PDB entry 5Z3G | electron microscopy, 3.65 A resolution | chains C and H of the 35 polymer chains in the assembly

== Chain C ==
Molecule: Its2 RNA
Organism: Saccharomyces cerevisiae
Sequence (232 nucleotides; each row starts with the number of its first residue):
     1 CCUUCUCAAA CAUUCUGUUU GGUAGUGAGU GAUACUCUUU GGAGUUAACU UGAAAUUGCU
    61 GGCCUUUUCA UUGGAUGUUU UUUUUCCAAA GAGAGGUUUC UCUGCGUGCU UGAGGUAUAA
   121 UGCAAGUACG GUCGUUUUAG GUUUUACCAA CUGCGGCUAA UCUUUUUUUA UACUGAGCGU
   181 AUUGGAACGU UAUCGAUAAG AAGAGAGCGU CUAGGCGAAC AAUGUUCUUA AA
Not modelled in the structure: 60-226

== Chain H ==
Molecule: Proteasome-interacting protein CIC1
Organism: Saccharomyces cerevisiae S288c
UniProt: P38779 (CIC1_YEAST); residues 1-376 here = UniProt positions 1-376
Sequence (376 residues; row label = number of the first residue in the row):
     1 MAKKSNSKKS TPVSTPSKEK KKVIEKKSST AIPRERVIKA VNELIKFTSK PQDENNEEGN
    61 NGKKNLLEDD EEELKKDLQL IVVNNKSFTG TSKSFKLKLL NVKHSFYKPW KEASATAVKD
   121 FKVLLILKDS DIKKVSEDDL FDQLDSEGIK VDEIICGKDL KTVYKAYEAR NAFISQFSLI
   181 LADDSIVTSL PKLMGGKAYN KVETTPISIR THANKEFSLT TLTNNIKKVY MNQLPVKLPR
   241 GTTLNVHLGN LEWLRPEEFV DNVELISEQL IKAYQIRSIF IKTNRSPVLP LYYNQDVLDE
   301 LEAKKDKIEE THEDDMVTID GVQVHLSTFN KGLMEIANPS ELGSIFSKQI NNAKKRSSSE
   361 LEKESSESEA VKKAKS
Not modelled in the structure: 1-30, 52-70, 306-376

== How chain C and chain H interact ==
Pairs across the interface - 85 pairs, chain C then chain H:
  U4(C) - Lys161(H)  base contact
  U4(C) - Ser189(H)  sugar contact
  U4(C) - Leu193(H)  sugar contact
  C5(C) - Thr188(H)  hydrogen bond to the sugar
  C5(C) - Ser189(H)  sugar contact
  U6(C) - Lys128(H)  sugar contact
  U6(C) - Asp129(H)  base contact
  U6(C) - Lys161(H)  base contact
  U6(C) - Ser185(H)  hydrogen bond to the sugar
  U6(C) - Ile186(H)  hydrogen bond to the sugar
  C7(C) - Lys128(H)  phosphate contact
  C7(C) - Asp184(H)  hydrogen bond to the base
  C7(C) - Ser185(H)  base contact
  C15(C) - Thr220(H)  hydrogen bond to the sugar
  U16(C) - Ser218(H)  hydrogen bond to the phosphate
  U16(C) - Thr220(H)  hydrogen bond to the phosphate
  U16(C) - Thr221(H)  sugar contact
  U16(C) - Asn224(H)  hydrogen bond to the phosphate
  G17(C) - Thr221(H)  hydrogen bond to the phosphate
  G17(C) - Asn224(H)  hydrogen bond to the phosphate
  U18(C) - Lys228(H)  salt bridge to the phosphate
  U19(C) - Arg210(H)  hydrogen bond to the base
  U19(C) - Lys228(H)  salt bridge to the phosphate
  G21(C) - Asp184(H)  base contact
  G22(C) - Lys96(H)  hydrogen bond to the base
  G22(C) - Asp184(H)  hydrogen bond to the base
  G22(C) - Val187(H)  base contact
  G22(C) - Thr188(H)  base contact
  U23(C) - Phe95(H)  base contact
  U23(C) - Lys96(H)  salt bridge to the phosphate
  U23(C) - Leu97(H)  base contact
  U23(C) - Val187(H)  base contact
  U23(C) - Thr188(H)  hydrogen bond to the base
  U23(C) - Pro191(H)  phosphate contact
  A24(C) - Lys93(H)  base contact
  A24(C) - Phe95(H)  phosphate contact
  A24(C) - Pro191(H)  phosphate contact
  G25(C) - Lys93(H)  base contact
  G25(C) - Phe95(H)  base contact
  G25(C) - Pro191(H)  sugar contact
  G25(C) - Lys192(H)  phosphate contact
  G25(C) - Gly195(H)  phosphate contact
  G25(C) - Gly196(H)  hydrogen bond to the phosphate
  G25(C) - Tyr199(H)  base contact
  G25(C) - Asn200(H)  base contact
  U26(C) - Tyr167(H)  base contact
  U26(C) - Arg170(H)  salt bridge to the phosphate
  U26(C) - Gly195(H)  phosphate contact
  U26(C) - Gly196(H)  hydrogen bond to the phosphate
  A28(C) - Lys197(H)  base contact
  A32(C) - Arg285(H)  hydrogen bond to the sugar
  U33(C) - Asn284(H)  base contact
  U33(C) - Arg285(H)  hydrogen bond to the phosphate
  A34(C) - Val288(H)  sugar contact
  C35(C) - Asn84(H)  hydrogen bond to the sugar
  C35(C) - Thr242(H)  hydrogen bond to the base
  C35(C) - Thr243(H)  hydrogen bond to the base
  U36(C) - Thr242(H)  hydrogen bond to the sugar
  U36(C) - Arg277(H)  salt bridge to the phosphate
  C37(C) - Arg277(H)  salt bridge to the phosphate
  G44(C) - Arg240(H)  phosphate contact
  G44(C) - Gly241(H)  hydrogen bond to the sugar
  G44(C) - Thr242(H)  hydrogen bond to the base
  G44(C) - Thr243(H)  base contact
  U45(C) - Pro239(H)  phosphate contact
  U45(C) - Arg240(H)  sugar contact
  U45(C) - Gly241(H)  sugar contact
  U45(C) - Thr243(H)  hydrogen bond to the sugar
  U46(C) - Pro239(H)  phosphate contact
  U46(C) - Asn245(H)  hydrogen bond to the sugar
  A47(C) - Leu80(H)  sugar contact
  A47(C) - Asn245(H)  phosphate contact
  A47(C) - His247(H)  salt bridge to the phosphate
  A47(C) - Asn284(H)  base contact
  A48(C) - Lys201(H)  sugar contact
  A48(C) - Glu203(H)  phosphate contact
  C49(C) - Lys197(H)  base contact
  C49(C) - Lys201(H)  salt bridge to the phosphate
  U51(C) - Asn171(H)  base contact
  U51(C) - Lys197(H)  base contact
  G52(C) - Glu168(H)  hydrogen bond to the sugar
  A53(C) - Lys165(H)  base contact
  A53(C) - Ala166(H)  base contact
  A53(C) - Tyr167(H)  base contact
  A53(C) - Glu168(H)  hydrogen bond to the phosphate
Interface residues without a listed pair, chain C (35 interface residues in all): A9, U20, G29, U50
Interface residues without a listed pair, chain H (55 interface residues in all): Ala213, Asn214, Lys215, Asn225, Leu244, Lys282, Pro287

== Overview ==
35 residues of chain C face 55 of chain H across their interface; the contacts include 28 hydrogen bonds and 8
salt bridges. Polar pairs include C7(C)-Asp184(H), U19(C)-Arg210(H) and G22(C)-Lys96(H).
Here chain C is Its2 RNA (Saccharomyces cerevisiae) and chain H is Proteasome-interacting protein CIC1
(Saccharomyces cerevisiae S288c). Entry 5Z3G (Cryo-EM structure of a nucleolar pre-60S ribosome (Rpf1-TAP))
was determined by electron microscopy (same publication as 5Z1G).
